Entry 7YJK (electron microscopy, 3.20 A resolution); this record covers chains E and H of the 8 polymer chains in the assembly.

[Chain E]
Molecule: Long chain base biosynthesis protein 1
From: Arabidopsis thaliana
Notes: EC 2.3.1.50
UniProt: Q94IB8 (LCB1_ARATH); residue numbers follow UniProt; this construct covers 1-482
Sequence (482 residues; row label = number of the first residue in the row):
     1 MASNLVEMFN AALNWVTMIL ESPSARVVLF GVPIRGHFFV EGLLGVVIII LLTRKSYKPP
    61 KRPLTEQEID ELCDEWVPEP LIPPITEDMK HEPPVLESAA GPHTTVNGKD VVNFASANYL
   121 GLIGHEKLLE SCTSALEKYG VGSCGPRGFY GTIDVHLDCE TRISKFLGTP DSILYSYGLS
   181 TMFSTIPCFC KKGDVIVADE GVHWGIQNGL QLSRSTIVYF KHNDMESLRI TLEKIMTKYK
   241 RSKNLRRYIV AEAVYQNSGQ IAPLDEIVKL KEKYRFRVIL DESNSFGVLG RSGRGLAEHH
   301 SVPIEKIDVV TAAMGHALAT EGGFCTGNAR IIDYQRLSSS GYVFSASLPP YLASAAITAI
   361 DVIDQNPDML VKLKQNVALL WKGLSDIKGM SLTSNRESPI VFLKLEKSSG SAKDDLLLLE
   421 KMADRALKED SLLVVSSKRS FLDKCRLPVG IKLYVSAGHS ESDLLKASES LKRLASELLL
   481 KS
Disordered / not traced: 1-35, 481-482

[Chain H]
Molecule: ORMDL family protein
From: Arabidopsis thaliana
UniProt: Q9C5I0 (Q9C5I0_ARATH); numbering as in UniProt (aligned over 1-157)
Sequence (157 residues; numbered 1 to 157; the number before each row is that of its first residue):
     1 MANLYVKAVP PPDMNRNTEW FMYPGVWTTY MLILFFGWLV VLSVSGCSPG MAWTVVNLAH
    61 FVVTYHSFHW MKGTPFADDQ GIYNGLTWWE QMDNGQQLTR NRKFLTLVPV VLYLIASHTT
   121 DYRHPWLFLN TLAVMVLVVA KFPNMHKVRI FGINGDK
Disordered / not traced: 157
Ligand contacts: Z1T (N-[(2S,3R,4E)-1,3-dihydroxyoctadec-4-en-2-yl]tetracosanamide): Asn-17, Trp-20, Val-26, Thr-29, Tyr-30, Ile-33, Leu-34, His-60, Val-63, Thr-64, Ser-67, Phe-68, Met-71, Gly-73, Pro-75, Phe-76, Trp-88
From the paper describing this entry:
  - binding site for Z1T: Asn-17, Trp-20, Ser-67, Trp-88
  - mutagenesis - N17A, S67R: increased catalytic activity
  - mutagenesis - N17A, S67R: decreased binding to C6-phytoceramide
  - mutagenesis - N17A/S67R, W20R, W88R: abolished binding to C6-phytoceramide
  - mutagenesis - W20R, W88R: increased catalytic activity (intracellular SPT activity)
  - mutagenesis - N17A/S67R: decreased catalytic activity (intracellular SPT activity)

[Chain E / chain H interface]
Pairs across the interface (9):
  Pro-187(E) / Gln-80(H)  hydrogen bond (backbone-side chain)
  Cys-190(E) / Gln-80(H)
  Lys-191(E) / Ala-77(H)
  Lys-191(E) / Gln-80(H)
  Lys-192(E) / Gln-80(H)
  Lys-192(E) / Gly-81(H)
  Leu-212(E) / Gln-80(H)
  Arg-214(E) / Asp-79(H)
  Arg-214(E) / Ile-82(H)
Also at the interface, not in a pair above, chain E (8 interface residues in all): Gly-193, Ser-213
Also at the interface, not in a pair above, chain H (6 interface residues in all): Asn-84

[Overview]
8 residues of chain E face 6 of chain H across their interface; the contacts include 1 hydrogen bond. Its one
hydrogen-bonded contact is Pro-187(E)/Gln-80(H). The paper reports a binding site for Z1T at Asn-17(H),
Trp-20(H) and Ser-67(H) among others; N17A/S67R, W20R and W88R of chain H abolish binding to C6-phytoceramide;
5 substitutions were tested in all.
Here chain E is Long chain base biosynthesis protein 1 and chain H is ORMDL family protein, both from
Arabidopsis thaliana. Entry 7YJK (Cryo-EM structure of the dimeric atSPT-ORM1 complex) was determined by
electron microscopy, deposited together with 7YJM, 7YJN and 7YJO.
